Entry 8F7R (electron microscopy, 3.28 A resolution); this record covers chains R and M of the 9 polymer chains in the assembly.

== Chain R (and M) ==
Name: Mu-type opioid receptor
Organism: Homo sapiens
Notes: chain M of this document is another copy of the same molecule, construct and numbering; everything in this record applies to it too
Reference sequence: P35372 (OPRM_HUMAN); numbering as in UniProt (aligned over 2-388)
Sequence (403 residues; numbered -6 to 396; the number before each row is that of its first residue; numbers below 1 keep their minus sign (Asp-6 is residue -6)):
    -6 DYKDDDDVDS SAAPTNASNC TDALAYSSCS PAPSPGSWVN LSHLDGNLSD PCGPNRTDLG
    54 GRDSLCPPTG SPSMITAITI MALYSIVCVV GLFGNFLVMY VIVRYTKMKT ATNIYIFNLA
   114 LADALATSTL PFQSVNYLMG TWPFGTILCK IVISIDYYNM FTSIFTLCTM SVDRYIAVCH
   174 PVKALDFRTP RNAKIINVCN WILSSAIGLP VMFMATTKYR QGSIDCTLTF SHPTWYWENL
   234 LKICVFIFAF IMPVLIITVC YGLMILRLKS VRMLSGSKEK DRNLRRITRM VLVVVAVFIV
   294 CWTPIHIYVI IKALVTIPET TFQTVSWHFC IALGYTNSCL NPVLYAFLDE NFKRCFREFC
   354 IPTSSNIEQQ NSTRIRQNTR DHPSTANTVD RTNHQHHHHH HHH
Disordered / not traced: -6 to 65, 353-396
Differences from the reference sequence: expression tag (-6 to 1, 389-396)
Disulfides: Cys142-Cys219
Curated features (UniProtKB/Swiss-Prot):
  - motif: Asn334 to Tyr338 (NPxxY)
  - modified residue: Tyr168 (Phosphotyrosine), Ser365 (Phosphoserine), Thr372 (Phosphothreonine), Ser377 (Phosphoserine)
  - lipidation: Cys353 (S-palmitoyl cysteine)
  - glycosylation (N-linked (GlcNAc...) asparagine): Asn9, Asn12, Asn33, Asn40, Asn48
  - mutagenesis: Cys142 (C142A/S: Abolishes ligand binding; when associated with A-219 or S-219), Cys219 (C219A/S: Abolishes ligand binding; when associated with A-142 or S-142), Lys273 (K273A: Impairs interaction with calmodulin), Arg275 (R275A: Impairs interaction with calmodulin)

== Chain R / chain M interface ==
Residue-residue contacts (21):
  Val165(R) with Tyr229(M), hydrophobic
  Ile169(R) with Trp228(M), hydrophobic; Tyr229(M), hydrophobic
  Lys176(R) with Trp228(M)
  Asp179(R) with Trp228(M)
  Phe180(R) with Trp228(M), hydrophobic; Tyr229(M), hydrophobic
  Asn185(R) with Pro226(M)
  Ile189(R) with Tyr229(M), hydrophobic; Trp230(M), hydrophobic
  Cys192(R) with Trp230(M), hydrophobic
  Pro226(R) with Asn185(M)
  Trp228(R) with Ile169(M), hydrophobic; Lys176(M); Asp179(M); Phe180(M), hydrophobic
  Tyr229(R) with Phe180(M), hydrophobic; Ile189(M), hydrophobic
  Trp230(R) with Ile188(M), hydrophobic; Cys192(M), hydrophobic
  Met245(R) with Phe241(M), hydrophobic
Interface residues without a listed pair, chain R (18 interface residues in all): Arg184, Ile188, His225, Ile240, Phe241
Interface residues without a listed pair, chain M (18 interface residues in all): Val165, Arg184, His225, Ile240, Met245

== Summary ==
Chain R and chain M each contribute 18 residues to their interface. Curated annotation (UniProt) lists 4
mutagenesis sites on chain R.
Both chains are Mu-type opioid receptor (Homo sapiens). Entry 8F7R (Gi bound mu-opioid receptor in complex
with endomorphin) was determined by electron microscopy (same publication as 8F7Q, 8F7S, 8F7W and 8F7X).
